PDB entry 9MJ4 | electron microscopy, 3.70 A resolution | chains N and L of the 16 polymer chains in the assembly

== Chain N ==
Name: V0 assembly protein 1
Organism: Saccharomyces cerevisiae
UniProtKB: P53262 (VOA1_YEAST); numbering as in UniProt (aligned over 1-265)
Chain sequence (265 residues; each row starts with the number of its first residue):
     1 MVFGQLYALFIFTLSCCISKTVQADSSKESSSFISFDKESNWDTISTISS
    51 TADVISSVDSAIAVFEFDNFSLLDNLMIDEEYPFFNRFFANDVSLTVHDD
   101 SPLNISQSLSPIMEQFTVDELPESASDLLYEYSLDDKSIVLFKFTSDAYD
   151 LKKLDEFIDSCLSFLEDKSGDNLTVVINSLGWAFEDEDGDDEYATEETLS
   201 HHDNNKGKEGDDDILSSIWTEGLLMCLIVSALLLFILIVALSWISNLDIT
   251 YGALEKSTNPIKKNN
Not modelled in the structure: 1-211, 264-265

== Chain L ==
Name: V-type proton ATPase subunit c
Organism: Saccharomyces cerevisiae
UniProtKB: P25515 (VATL1_YEAST); residues 1-160 here = UniProt positions 1-160
Chain sequence (160 residues; numbered 1 to 160; the number before each row is that of its first residue):
     1 MTELCPVYAPFFGAIGCASAIIFTSLGAAYGTAKSGVGICATCVLRPDLL
    51 FKNIVPVIMAGIIAIYGLVVSVLVCYSLGQKQALYTGFIQLGAGLSVGLS
   101 GLAAGFAIGIVGDAGVRGSSQQPRLFVGMILILIFAEVLGLYGLIVALLL
   151 NSRATQDVVC
Not modelled in the structure: 160

== How chain N and chain L interact ==
Contacting residue pairs - 23 pairs, chain N then chain L:
  Gly222(N) with Tyr8(L)
  Met225(N) with Phe12(L), hydrophobic
  Cys226(N) with Phe11(L), hydrophobic
  Val229(N) with Phe12(L), hydrophobic; Leu91(L), hydrophobic
  Leu233(N) with Ile15(L), hydrophobic; Phe23(L)
  Ile236(N) with Phe23(L), hydrophobic; Leu95(L), hydrophobic; Leu99(L), hydrophobic
  Leu237(N) with Leu26(L), hydrophobic
  Ala240(N) with Leu102(L), hydrophobic
  Leu241(N) with Leu26(L), hydrophobic
  Trp243(N) with Tyr30(L); Phe106(L), hydrophobic
  Ile244(N) with Tyr30(L), hydrophobic
  Leu247(N) with Ala33(L), hydrophobic; Lys34(L)
  Thr250(N) with Val37(L); Arg117(L), hydrogen bond
  Ala253(N) with Ala41(L)
  Leu254(N) with Cys40(L); Ala41(L)
Other interface residues (no listed pair), chain N (17 interface residues in all): Glu221, Ile249
Other interface residues (no listed pair), chain L (20 interface residues in all): Ser19, Phe88

== Summary ==
17 residues of chain N face 20 of chain L across their interface, with 1 hydrogen bond. The hydrogen-bonded
pair is Thr250(N)-Arg117(L).
Here chain N is V0 assembly protein 1 and chain L is V-type proton ATPase subunit c, both from Saccharomyces
cerevisiae. Entry 9MJ4 (Yeast V-ATPase Vo proton channel bound to nanobody 2WVA149) was determined by electron
microscopy, deposited together with 9E76 and 9E7L.
